PDB entry 4AK4 | X-ray diffraction, 1.65 A resolution | chains A and F of the 8 polymer chains in the assembly

[Chain A]
Molecule: Agglutinin alpha chain
Organism: Artocarpus integer
Reference sequence: P18670 (LECA_ARTIN); numbering as in UniProt (aligned over 1-133)
Sequence (133 residues; numbered 1 to 133; the number before each row is that of its first residue):
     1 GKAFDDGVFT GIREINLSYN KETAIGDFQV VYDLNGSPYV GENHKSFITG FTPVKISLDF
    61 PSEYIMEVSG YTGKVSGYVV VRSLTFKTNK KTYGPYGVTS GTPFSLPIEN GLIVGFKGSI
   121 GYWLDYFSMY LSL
Swiss-Prot annotation at these positions:
  - region: Val68 to Asn89 (IgA-binding)
  - glycosylation: Asn43 (N-linked (GlcNAc...) asparagine)
  - natural variant: Lys45 (K45L; K45T), Met66 (M66D; M66V), Lys74 (N74K: this construct carries the variant)

[Chain F]
Molecule: Agglutinin beta-4 chain
Organism: Artocarpus integer
Reference sequence: Q9S8T0 (LECB4_ARTIN); residue numbers follow UniProt; this construct covers 1-19
Sequence (21 residues; each row starts with the number of its first residue):
     1 NEQSGISQTV IVGPWGAQVS T
Unresolved in the structure: 1-2, 19-21
Differences from the reference sequence: expression tag (20-21)

[Interface between chain A and chain F]
Residue-residue contacts (19):
  Ser105(A) - Trp15(F)  hydrogen bond (backbone-side chain)
  Pro107(A) - Val12(F)
  Pro107(A) - Gly13(F)  hydrogen bond (backbone-backbone)
  Pro107(A) - Pro14(F)
  Pro107(A) - Trp15(F)
  Ile108(A) - Ile11(F)
  Ile108(A) - Gly13(F)
  Glu109(A) - Ile11(F)  hydrogen bond (backbone-backbone)
  Glu109(A) - Gly13(F)
  Glu109(A) - Pro14(F)
  Asn110(A) - Gln8(F)  hydrogen bond
  Asn110(A) - Thr9(F)  hydrogen bond (side chain-backbone)
  Asn110(A) - Val10(F)
  Asn110(A) - Ile11(F)  hydrogen bond (backbone-backbone)
  Leu131(A) - Val12(F)  hydrophobic
  Ser132(A) - Val10(F)
  Leu133(A) - Gln8(F)
  Leu133(A) - Thr9(F)
  Leu133(A) - Val10(F)
Other interface residues (no listed pair), chain A (9 interface residues in all): Leu106

[Summary]
9 residues of chain A face 8 of chain F across their interface; the contacts include 6 hydrogen bonds. Polar
contacts include Ser105(A)-Trp15(F), Asn110(A)-Gln8(F) and Asn110(A)-Thr9(F).
Here chain A is Agglutinin alpha chain and chain F is Agglutinin beta-4 chain, both from Artocarpus integer.
Entry 4AK4 (High resolution structure of Galactose Binding lectin from Champedak (CGB)) was determined by
X-ray diffraction together with 4AKB, 4AKC and 4AKD from the same study.
